Entry 6BUZ (electron microscopy, 3.92 A resolution); this record covers chains C and I of the 11 polymer chains in the assembly.

Chain C:
Name: Histone H2A
From: Homo sapiens
UniProt: P04908 (H2A1B_HUMAN); residue numbers follow UniProt; this construct covers 1-130
Sequence (130 residues; each row starts with the number of its first residue):
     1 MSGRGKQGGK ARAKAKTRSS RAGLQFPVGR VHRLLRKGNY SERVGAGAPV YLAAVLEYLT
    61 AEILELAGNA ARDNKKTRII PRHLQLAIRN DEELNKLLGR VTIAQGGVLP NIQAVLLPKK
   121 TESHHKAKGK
Not modelled in the structure: 1-11, 119-130
Curated features (UniProtKB/Swiss-Prot):
  - modified residue: Ser2 (N-acetylserine), Arg4 (Citrulline), Lys6 (N6-(2-hydroxyisobutyryl)lysine), Lys10 (N6-(2-hydroxyisobutyryl)lysine), Lys14 (N6-(beta-hydroxybutyryl)lysine), Lys37 (N6-(2-hydroxyisobutyryl)lysine), Lys75 (N6-(2-hydroxyisobutyryl)lysine), Lys76 (N6-(2-hydroxyisobutyryl)lysine), Lys96 (N6-(2-hydroxyisobutyryl)lysine), Gln105 (N5-methylglutamine), Lys119 (N6-(2-hydroxyisobutyryl)lysine), Lys120 (N6-crotonyllysine), Thr121 (Phosphothreonine), Lys126 (N6-crotonyllysine)
  - cross-link (Glycyl lysine isopeptide (Lys-Gly)): Lys14 (interchain with G-Cter in ubiquitin), Lys16 (interchain with G-Cter in ubiquitin), Lys120 (interchain with G-Cter in ubiquitin)
  - mutagenesis: Ser2 (S2A: Blocks the inhibition of transcription by RPS6KA5/MSK1)

Chain I:
Molecule: 147-nt DNA strand
Sequence (147 nucleotides; numbered -73 to 73; the number before each row is that of its first residue; numbers below 1 keep their minus sign (DA-73 is residue -73)):
   -73 ATCGAGAATC CCGGTGCCGA GGCCGCTCAA TTGGTCGTAG ACAGCTCTAG CACCGCTTAA
   -13 ACGCACGTAC GCGCTGTCCC CCGCGTTTTA ACCGCCAAGG GGATTACTCC CTAGTCTCCA
    47 GGCACGTGTC AGATATATAC ATCCGAT
Not modelled in the structure: -73, 73

How chain C and chain I interact:
Pairs across the interface - 15 pairs, chain C then chain I:
  Arg12(C) with DT-42(I), phosphate contact; DG-41(I), hydrogen bond to the phosphate
  Ala13(C) with DG-41(I), hydrogen bond to the phosphate
  Lys14(C) with DT-42(I), sugar contact
  Lys16(C) with DT-43(I), sugar contact; DT-42(I), phosphate contact
  Thr17(C) with DT-43(I), phosphate contact
  Arg18(C) with DT-43(I), salt bridge to the phosphate
  Arg21(C) with DT-42(I), salt bridge to the phosphate
  Gly29(C) with DA-44(I), phosphate contact; DT-43(I), phosphate contact
  Arg30(C) with DA-44(I), phosphate contact
  Arg33(C) with DA-44(I), salt bridge to the phosphate
  Arg78(C) with DA-54(I), hydrogen bond to the phosphate; DG-53(I), salt bridge to the phosphate
Also at the interface, not in a pair above, chain C (13 interface residues in all): Ala15, Arg43
Also at the interface, not in a pair above, chain I (8 interface residues in all): DA-45, DA-35

Summary:
13 residues of chain C face 8 of chain I across their interface, with 3 hydrogen bonds and 4 salt bridges.
Polar contacts include Arg12(C)-DG-41(I), Ala13(C)-DG-41(I) and Arg78(C)-DA-54(I). From UniProt: one
mutagenesis site on chain C.
Chain C is Histone H2A (Homo sapiens) and chain I is a 147-nt DNA strand; the structure, Cryo-EM structure of
CENP-A nucleosome in complex with kinetochore protein CENP-N, was determined by electron microscopy.
